PDB entry 6SG9 | electron microscopy, 3.10 A resolution | chains CA and CS of the 53 polymer chains in the assembly

# Chain CA
Molecule: 9S rRNA
From: Trypanosoma brucei brucei
Sequence (802 nucleotides; row label = number of the first residue in the row):
     1 UAAAUUAUGGUCAAUUGUUAGUAUUCAUAUUAAUUUUUUUAAAUGUUUUA
    51 UCAUUUUAUAAAGGUUUAUUUUUGAAAGAUUUUUUGUAUAAAAUUUUAGG
   101 AAUAGUUAAUAAUAAUUUAUAAUUUUGAUUAGAUUGUUUUGUUAAUGCUA
   151 UUAGAUGGGUGUGGAAAAAUAAAAAAAAUAAUUAAUAUAUAUCAAUAAUA
   201 AAUUAAAUUAAUCUAUUAGUCAGAAAUGGAUGCCAGCCGUUGCGGUAAUU
   251 UCUAUGCUUUUAAAUAUUAUACAAUUAUCAUAUUAAAUUGUUAAGUGUUG
   301 AUUUAACCAAUAAAAAUAUAAAUAAUUUUUAUUUGUUUUUAAACACCAUU
   351 AGGUAUAUGCAAAUAUAAAAUUAUAGUAAUUAUAAAUUAUAUUAUAUUAU
   401 AUUUAUUCAUAUAAUUAAUAGGAUAAUAUUUGUAGUUUUUGAUACCAUGA
   451 UAAGGAUUAUAAAUUGAAAGUGUUAAUAUCAUAAUCAAAAUUUAUUAUUU
   501 AUAUUAAAUAUGUAUGUGUAGAUAAAAUAAGAAAUUAAAAAGGUAUUGUU
   551 GCCCACCAAUUUUUAAAUUAUAUUAUAUUAUAUUUAUUCAUAUAAUUAAU
   601 AGGAUAAUAUUUGUAGUUUUUGAUACCAUGAUAAGGAUUAUAAAUUGAAA
   651 GUGUUAAUAUCAUAAUCAAAAUUUAUUAUUUAUAUUAAAUAUGUAUGUGU
   701 AGAUAAAAUAAGAAAUUAAAAAGGUAUUGUUGCCCACCAAUUUUUAUAAU
   751 AAAAAUAACGUGCAGUAAUUAAUAUAUUUAUAAAAAUAUAUUUUUUUUUU
   801 UA
Disordered / not traced: 1-383, 530-802

# Chain CS
Molecule: uS19m
From: Trypanosoma brucei brucei
Chain sequence (244 residues; each row starts with the number of its first residue; numbers below 1 keep their minus sign (Met-71 is residue -71)):
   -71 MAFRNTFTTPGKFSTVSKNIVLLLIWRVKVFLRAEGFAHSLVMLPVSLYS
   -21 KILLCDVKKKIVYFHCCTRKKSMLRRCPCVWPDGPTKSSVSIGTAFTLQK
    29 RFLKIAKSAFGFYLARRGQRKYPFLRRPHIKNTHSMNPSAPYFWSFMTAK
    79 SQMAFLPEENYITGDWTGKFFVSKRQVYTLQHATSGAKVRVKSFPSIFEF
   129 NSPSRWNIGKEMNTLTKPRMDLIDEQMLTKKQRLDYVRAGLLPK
Disordered / not traced: -71 to 49, 59-64, 121-124, 145-172

# Interface between chain CA and chain CS
Contacting residue pairs (13):
  U403(CA) - Asn65(CS)  hydrogen bond to the sugar
  U404(CA) - Asn65(CS)  phosphate contact
  U406(CA) - Arg55(CS)  sugar contact
  U406(CA) - His57(CS)  phosphate contact
  U493(CA) - His57(CS)  salt bridge to the phosphate
  U493(CA) - Lys120(CS)  sugar contact
  A494(CA) - His57(CS)  salt bridge to the phosphate
  A494(CA) - Lys102(CS)  sugar contact
  A494(CA) - Lys120(CS)  hydrogen bond to the sugar
  A494(CA) - Ile125(CS)  sugar contact
  U495(CA) - Lys102(CS)  salt bridge to the phosphate
  U495(CA) - Lys120(CS)  phosphate contact
  U495(CA) - Phe126(CS)  phosphate contact
Interface residues without a listed pair, chain CA (8 interface residues in all): A405, U496
Interface residues without a listed pair, chain CS (8 interface residues in all): Ile58

# In short
The chain CA/chain CS interface involves 8 residues from each chain, with 2 hydrogen bonds and 3 salt bridges.
Polar contacts include U403(CA)-Asn65(CS), A494(CA)-Lys120(CS) and U493(CA)-His57(CS).
Here chain CA is 9S rRNA and chain CS is uS19m, both from Trypanosoma brucei brucei. Entry 6SG9 (Head domain
of the mt-SSU assemblosome from Trypanosoma brucei) was determined by electron microscopy together with 6SGB
and 6SGA from the same study.
